Entry 4OEH (X-ray diffraction, 1.91 A resolution); this record covers chains A and F of the 6 polymer chains in the assembly.

Chain A (and F):
Name: Uridine phosphorylase
Source organism: Vibrio cholerae O1 biovar El Tor
Notes: EC 2.4.2.3; chain F of this document is another copy of the same molecule, construct and numbering; everything in this record applies to it too
Reference sequence: Q9KT71 (Q9KT71_VIBCH); residues 1-253 here correspond to UniProt positions 6-258 (UniProt number = residue number + 5)
Chain sequence (253 residues; row label = number of the first residue in the row):
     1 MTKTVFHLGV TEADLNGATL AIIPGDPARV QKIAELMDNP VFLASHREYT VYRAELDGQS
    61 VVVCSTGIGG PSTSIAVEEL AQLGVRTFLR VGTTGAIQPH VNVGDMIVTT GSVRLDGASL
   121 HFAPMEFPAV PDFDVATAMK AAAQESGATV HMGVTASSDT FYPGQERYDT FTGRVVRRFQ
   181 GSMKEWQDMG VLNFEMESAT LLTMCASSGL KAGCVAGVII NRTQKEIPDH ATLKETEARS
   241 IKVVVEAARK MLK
Unresolved in the structure: 1-2
Metal / ion sites: Na+: Glu48, Ile68, Ser72 (shared with 3 residues of chain B)
Ligand contacts: uracil (URA): Thr93, Thr94, Gly95, Phe161, Gln165, Arg167, Phe194, Glu195, Met196, Ile219, Ile220

Chain A / chain F interface:
Residue-residue contacts - 53 pairs, chain A then chain F:
  Thr110(A) - Val130(F)
  Gly111(A) - Pro128(F)
  Ser112(A) - Glu126(F)
  Ser112(A) - Pro128(F)
  Val113(A) - Glu126(F)
  Val113(A) - Phe127(F)  hydrophobic
  Val113(A) - Pro128(F)
  Arg114(A) - Glu126(F)  hydrogen bond (backbone-backbone)
  Phe122(A) - Met189(F)
  Pro124(A) - Trp186(F)  hydrophobic
  Pro124(A) - Met189(F)
  Met125(A) - Met125(F)  hydrophobic
  Met125(A) - Glu126(F)
  Glu126(A) - Ser112(F)
  Glu126(A) - Val113(F)
  Glu126(A) - Arg114(F)  hydrogen bond (backbone-backbone)
  Glu126(A) - Met125(F)
  Glu126(A) - Arg178(F)  salt bridge
  Phe127(A) - Val113(F)  hydrophobic
  Phe127(A) - Met189(F)  hydrophobic
  Phe127(A) - Val191(F)  hydrophobic
  Pro128(A) - Gly111(F)
  Pro128(A) - Ser112(F)
  Pro128(A) - Val113(F)
  Pro128(A) - Val154(F)  hydrophobic
  Val130(A) - Thr110(F)
  Val130(A) - Val130(F)  hydrophobic
  Val130(A) - Val154(F)  hydrophobic
  Phe133(A) - Thr110(F)
  Phe133(A) - Phe133(F)  hydrophobic
  Phe133(A) - Ala136(F)  hydrophobic
  Phe133(A) - Thr137(F)
  Phe133(A) - Lys140(F)
  Phe133(A) - Met152(F)  hydrophobic
  Asp134(A) - Lys140(F)  salt bridge
  Ala136(A) - Phe133(F)  hydrophobic
  Thr137(A) - Phe133(F)
  Lys140(A) - Phe133(F)
  Lys140(A) - Asp134(F)  salt bridge
  Met152(A) - Phe133(F)  hydrophobic
  Val154(A) - Pro128(F)  hydrophobic
  Val154(A) - Val130(F)  hydrophobic
  Arg178(A) - Glu126(F)  salt bridge
  Asp188(A) - Ser207(F)
  Met189(A) - Phe122(F)
  Met189(A) - Ala123(F)  hydrophobic
  Met189(A) - Pro124(F)
  Met189(A) - Ala206(F)
  Met189(A) - Ser207(F)
  Val191(A) - Phe127(F)  hydrophobic
  Ala206(A) - Met189(F)
  Ser207(A) - Asp188(F)
  Ser207(A) - Met189(F)
Other interface residues (no listed pair), chain A (28 interface residues in all): Leu115, Ala123, Trp186
Other interface residues (no listed pair), chain F (28 interface residues in all): Leu115

Summary:
Chain A and chain F each contribute 28 residues to their interface, with 2 hydrogen bonds and 4 salt bridges.
Polar pairs include Glu126(A)-Arg178(F), Asp134(A)-Lys140(F) and Arg114(A)-Glu126(F). Bound to chain A:
uracil. Glu48(A), Ile68(A) and Ser72(A) coordinate Na+.
Chain A and chain F are both Uridine phosphorylase (Vibrio cholerae O1 biovar El Tor); the structure, X-ray
Structure of Uridine Phosphorylase from Vibrio cholerae Complexed with Uracil at 1.91 A Resolution, was
determined by X-ray diffraction together with 5C80, 4OGL, 4LZW and 4IP0 from the same study.
